PDB entry 4YNO | X-ray diffraction, 1.70 A resolution | chain A

[Chain A]
Protein: Mitogen-activated protein kinase 13
Organism: Homo sapiens
Notes: EC 2.7.11.24
UniProt: O15264 (MK13_HUMAN); numbering as in UniProt (aligned over 1-352)
Chain sequence (371 residues; row label = number of the first residue in the row; numbers below 1 keep their minus sign (Met-18 is residue -18)):
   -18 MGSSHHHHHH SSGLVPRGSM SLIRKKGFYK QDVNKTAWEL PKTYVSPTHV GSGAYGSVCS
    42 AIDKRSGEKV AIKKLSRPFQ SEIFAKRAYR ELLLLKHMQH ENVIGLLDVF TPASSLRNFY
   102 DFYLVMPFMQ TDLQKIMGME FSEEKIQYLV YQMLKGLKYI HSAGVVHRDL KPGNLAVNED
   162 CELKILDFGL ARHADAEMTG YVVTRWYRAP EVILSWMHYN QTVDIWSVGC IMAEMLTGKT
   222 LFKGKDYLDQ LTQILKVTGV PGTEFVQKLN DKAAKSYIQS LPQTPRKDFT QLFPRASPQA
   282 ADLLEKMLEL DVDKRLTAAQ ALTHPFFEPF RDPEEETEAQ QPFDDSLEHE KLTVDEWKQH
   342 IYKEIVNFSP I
Unresolved in the structure: -18 to 1, 173-180, 352
Construct notes: expression tag (-18 to 0)
UniProt features mapped onto this chain:
  - motif: Thr180 to Tyr182 (TXY)
  - active site: Asp150 (Proton acceptor)
  - binding site (ATP): Val31 to Val39, Lys54
  - modified residue: Ser47 (Phosphoserine), Thr180 (Phosphothreonine), Tyr182 (Phosphotyrosine), Ser350 (Phosphoserine)
What the authors report for this chain:
  - specificity-determining residues: Met107

[Summary]
UniProt lists active-site residue Asp150 and 10 ATP-binding residues. From the paper: the specificity
determinant Met107.
Chain A is Mitogen-activated protein kinase 13 (Homo sapiens); the structure, Crystal structure of MAPK13 at
INACTIVE FORM, was determined by X-ray diffraction together with 4EYJ and 4EYM from the same study.
